7KXK - chains A and L of the 9 polymer chains in the assembly; structure by electron microscopy, 5.00 A resolution (low resolution: residue-level contacts below are approximate; hydrogen-bond / salt-bridge calls are withheld).

== Chain A ==
Molecule: Spike glycoprotein
Source organism: Severe acute respiratory syndrome coronavirus 2
Reference sequence: P0DTC2 (SPIKE_SARS2); residues 1-1211 here = UniProt positions 1-1211
Amino-acid sequence (1274 residues; each row starts with the number of its first residue):
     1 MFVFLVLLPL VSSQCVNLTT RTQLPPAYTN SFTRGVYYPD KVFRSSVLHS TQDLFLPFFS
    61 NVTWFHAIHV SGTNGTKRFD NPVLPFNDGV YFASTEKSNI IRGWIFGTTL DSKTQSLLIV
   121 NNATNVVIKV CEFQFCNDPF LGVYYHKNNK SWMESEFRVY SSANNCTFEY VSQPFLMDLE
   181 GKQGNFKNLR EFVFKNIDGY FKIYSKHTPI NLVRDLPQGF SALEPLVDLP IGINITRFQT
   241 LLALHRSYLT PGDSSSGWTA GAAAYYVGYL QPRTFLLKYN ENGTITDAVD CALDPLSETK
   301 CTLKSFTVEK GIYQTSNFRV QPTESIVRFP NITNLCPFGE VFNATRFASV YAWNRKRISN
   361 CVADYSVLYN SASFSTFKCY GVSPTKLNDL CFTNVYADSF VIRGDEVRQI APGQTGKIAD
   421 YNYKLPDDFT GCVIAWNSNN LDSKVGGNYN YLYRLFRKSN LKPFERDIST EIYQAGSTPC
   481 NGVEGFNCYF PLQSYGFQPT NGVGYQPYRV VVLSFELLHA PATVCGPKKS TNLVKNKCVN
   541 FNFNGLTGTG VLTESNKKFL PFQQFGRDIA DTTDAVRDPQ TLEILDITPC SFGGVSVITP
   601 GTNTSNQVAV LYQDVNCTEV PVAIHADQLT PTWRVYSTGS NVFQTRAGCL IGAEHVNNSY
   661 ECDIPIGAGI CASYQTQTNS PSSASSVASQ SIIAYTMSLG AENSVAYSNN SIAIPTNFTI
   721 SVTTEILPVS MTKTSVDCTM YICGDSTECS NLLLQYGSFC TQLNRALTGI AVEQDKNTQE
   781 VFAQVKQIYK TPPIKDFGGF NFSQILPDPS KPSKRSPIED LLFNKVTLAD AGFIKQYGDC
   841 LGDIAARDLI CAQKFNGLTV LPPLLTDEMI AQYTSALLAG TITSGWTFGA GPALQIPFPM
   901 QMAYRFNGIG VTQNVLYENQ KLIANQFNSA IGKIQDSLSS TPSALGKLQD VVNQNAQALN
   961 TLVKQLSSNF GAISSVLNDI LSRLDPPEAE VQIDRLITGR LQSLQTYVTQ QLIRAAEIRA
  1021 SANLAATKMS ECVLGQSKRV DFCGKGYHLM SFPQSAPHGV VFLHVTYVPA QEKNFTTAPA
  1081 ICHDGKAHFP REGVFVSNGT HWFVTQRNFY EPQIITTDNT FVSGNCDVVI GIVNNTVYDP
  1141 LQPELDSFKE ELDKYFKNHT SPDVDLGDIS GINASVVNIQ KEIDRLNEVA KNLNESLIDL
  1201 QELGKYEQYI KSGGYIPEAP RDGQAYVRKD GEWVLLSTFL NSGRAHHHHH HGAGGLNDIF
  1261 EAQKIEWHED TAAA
Not modelled in the structure: 1-13, 69-77, 144-151, 178-186, 246-262, 621-639, 677-688, 828-853, 1138-1274
Sequence notes: conflict S682 (Arg in P0DTC2), S683 (Arg in P0DTC2), S685 (Arg in P0DTC2), P817 (Phe in P0DTC2), P892 (Ala in P0DTC2), P899 (Ala in P0DTC2), P942 (Ala in P0DTC2), P986 (Lys in P0DTC2), P987 (Val in P0DTC2); expression tag (1212-1274)
Cystine bridges: C15-C136, C131-C166, C291-C301, C336-C361, C379-C432, C391-C525, C480-C488, C538-C590, C617-C649, C662-C671, C738-C760, C743-C749, C1032-C1043, C1082-C1126
Covalent attachments: N-acetylglucosamine (NAG) linked to N282, N331, N343, N616, N657, N709, N717, N801, N1074, N1098
Small-molecule neighbours: N-acetylglucosamine (NAG; 2-acetamido-2-deoxy-beta-D-glucopyranose): P892, A893, Q895
UniProt features mapped onto this chain:
  - region: N280 to C301 (Putative superantigen), R403 to D405 (Integrin-binding motif), N448 to F456 (Immunodominant HLA epitope recognized by the CD8+), P681, A684 (Putative superantigen), S816 to Y837 (Fusion peptide 1), K835 to F855 (Fusion peptide 2), D1163 to E1202 (Heptad repeat 2)
  - site: R815, S816 (Cleavage)
  - glycosylation: N17 (N-linked (GlcNAc...) (complex) asparagine), N61 (N-linked (GlcNAc...) (hybrid) asparagine), N74 (N-linked (GlcNAc...) (complex) asparagine), N122 (N-linked (GlcNAc...) (hybrid) asparagine), N149 (N-linked (GlcNAc...) (complex) asparagine), N165 (N-linked (GlcNAc...) (complex) asparagine), N234 (N-linked (GlcNAc...) (high mannose) asparagine), N282 (N-linked (GlcNAc...) (complex) asparagine), T323 (O-linked (GalNAc) threonine), S325 (O-linked (HexNAc...) serine), N331 (N-linked (GlcNAc...) (complex) asparagine), N343 (N-linked (GlcNAc...) (complex) asparagine), N603 (N-linked (GlcNAc...) (hybrid) asparagine), N616 (N-linked (GlcNAc...) (complex) asparagine), N657 (N-linked (GlcNAc...) (complex) asparagine), T676 (O-linked (GlcNAc...) threonine), T678 (O-linked (GlcNAc...) threonine), N709 (N-linked (GlcNAc...) (high mannose) asparagine), N717 (N-linked (GlcNAc...) (hybrid) asparagine), N801 (N-linked (GlcNAc...) (hybrid) asparagine) and 6 more in UniProt
  - natural variant: L5 (L5F: In strain: Iota/B.1.526), S13 (S13I: In strain: Epsilon/B.1.427/B.1.429), L18 (L18F: In strain: Beta/B.1.351, Gamma/P.1 and 1 more), T19 (T19I: In strain: Omicron/BQ.1.1, Omicron/XBB.1.5 and 1 more; T19R: In strain: Delta/B.1.617.2, Omicron/BA.2 and 4 more), T20 (T20N: In strain: Gamma/P.1), L24 to A27 (sequence variant, change not given here; In strain: Omicron/BA.2, Omicron/BA.2.12.1 and 6 more), P26 (P26S: In strain: Gamma/P.1), Q52 (Q52H: In strain: Omicron/EG.5.1), A67 (A67V: In strain: Eta/B.1.525, Omicron/BA.1), H69 to V70 (deletion: In strain: Alpha/B.1.1.7, Eta/B.1.525 and 5 more), G75 (G75V: In strain: Lambda/C.37), T76 (T76I: In strain: Lambda/C.37), 82 further natural variant entries in UniProt
  - mutagenesis: H69 to V70 (Increased incorporation of cleaved spike into virions), N121 (N121Q: Partial loss of biliverdin affinity), R190 (R190K: Partial loss of biliverdin affinity), N234 (N234Q: Increased resistance to neutralizing antibodies), N331 (N331Q: Reduced viral infectivity), N343 (N343Q: Reduced viral infectivity), L452 (L452R: Increased resistance to neutralizing antibodies. Decreases HLA binding to NF9 epitope. Increased binding affinity to human ACE2), Y453 (Y453F: Decreased HLA binding to NF9 epitope. Increased binding affinity to human ACE2), A475 (A475V: Increased resistance to neutralizing antibodies), V483 (V483A: Increased resistance to neutralizing antibodies), E484 (E484D: Increased replication in human TMEM106B overexpressing cells), F490 (F490L: Increased resistance to neutralizing antibodies and human covalescent sera neutralization), 12 further mutagenesis entries in UniProt

== Chain L ==
Molecule: Fab 15033-7 light chain
Source organism: Homo sapiens
Notes: antibody fragment or engineered binder
Amino-acid sequence (214 residues; numbered 1 to 234; 20 numbers in that range are skipped by the numbering (no residue carries them; nothing is unmodelled there); the number before each row is that of its first residue):
     1 DIQMTQSPSS LSASVGDRVT ITCRASQSV
    36 SSAVAWYQQK PGKAPKLLIY SA
    65 SDLYSGVP
    74 SRFSGSR
    83 SGTDFTLTIS SLQPEDFATY YCQQSHT
   114 YPITFGQGTK VEIKRTVAAP SVFIFPPSDE QLKSGTASVV CLLNNFYPRE AKVQWKVDNA
   174 LQSGNSQESV TEQDSKDSTY SLSSTLTLSK ADYEKHKVYA CEVTHQGLSS PVTKSFNRGE
   234 C
Cystine bridges: C23-C104, C154-C214

== Chain A / chain L interface ==
Contacting residue pairs (16):
  R403(A) with Y55(L); D66(L)
  K417(A) with D66(L)
  Y421(A) with S37(L)
  L455(A) with S56(L)
  F456(A) with H108(L)
  Y473(A) with H108(L)
  A475(A) with H108(L); T109(L)
  G476(A) with T109(L)
  F486(A) with Y114(L)
  N487(A) with T109(L); Y114(L)
  Y505(A) with L67(L); Y68(L); S69(L)
Also at the interface, not in a pair above, chain A (12 interface residues in all): R457
Also at the interface, not in a pair above, chain L (13 interface residues in all): S36, A38, S65

== Overview ==
12 residues of chain A face 13 of chain L across their interface. Chain A binds N-acetylglucosamine.
Covalently linked N-acetylglucosamine: at N282(A), N331(A), N343(A), N616(A), N657(A) and N709(A) and 4 more.
From UniProt: 24 mutagenesis sites on chain A.
Here chain A is Spike glycoprotein (Severe acute respiratory syndrome coronavirus 2) and chain L is Fab
15033-7 light chain (Homo sapiens). Entry 7KXK (SARS-CoV-2 spike protein in complex with Fab 15033-7,
2-"up"-1-"down" conformation) was determined by electron microscopy together with 7KLG, 7KLH, 7KMK, 7KML and
7KXJ from the same study.
